Entry 8QH5 (electron microscopy, 3.40 A resolution); this record covers chains A and C of the 4 polymer chains in the assembly.

Chain A:
Molecule: DNA excision repair protein ERCC-8
From: Homo sapiens
UniProt: Q13216 (ERCC8_HUMAN); residue numbers follow UniProt; this construct covers 1-396
Sequence (408 residues; each row starts with the number of its first residue):
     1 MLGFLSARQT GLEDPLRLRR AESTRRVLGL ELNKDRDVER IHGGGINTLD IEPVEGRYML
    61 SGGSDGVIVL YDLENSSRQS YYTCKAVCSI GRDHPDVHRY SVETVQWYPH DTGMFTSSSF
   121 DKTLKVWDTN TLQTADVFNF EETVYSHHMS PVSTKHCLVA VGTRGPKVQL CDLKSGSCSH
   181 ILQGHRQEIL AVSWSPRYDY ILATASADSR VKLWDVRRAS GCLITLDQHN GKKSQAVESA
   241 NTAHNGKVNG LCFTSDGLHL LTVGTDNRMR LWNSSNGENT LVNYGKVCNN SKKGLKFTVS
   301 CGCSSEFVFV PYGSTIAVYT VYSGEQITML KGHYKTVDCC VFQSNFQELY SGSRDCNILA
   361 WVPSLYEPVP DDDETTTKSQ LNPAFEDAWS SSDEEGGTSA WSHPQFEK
Unresolved in the structure: 233-239, 367-408
Sequence notes: expression tag (397-408)
Swiss-Prot annotation at these positions:
  - modified residue (Phosphoserine): Ser-390, Ser-391, Ser-392
  - natural variant: Ala-160 (A160T: In CSA; A160V: In CSA), Trp-194 (W194C: In CSA), Leu-202 (L202S: In CSA), Ala-205 (A205P: In CSA), Asp-266 (D266G: In CSA), Tyr-322 to Gly-396 (deletion: In CSA), Trp-361 (W361C: In UVSS2)
  - mutagenesis: Tyr-334 (Y334A: Defects in transcription-coupled nucleotide excision repair (TC-NER))

Chain C:
Molecule: DET1- and DDB1-associated protein 1
From: Homo sapiens
UniProt: Q9BW61 (DDA1_HUMAN); residues 1-102 here = UniProt positions 1-102
Sequence (152 residues; row label = number of the first residue in the row):
     1 MADFLKGLPV YNKSNFSRFH ADSVCKASNR RPSVYLPTRE YPSEQIIVTE KTNILLRYLH
    61 QQWDKKNAAK KRDQEQVELE GESSAPPRKV ARTDSPDMHE DTDVLFQGPG AWSHPQFEKG
   121 GGSGGGSGGG SWSHPQFEKG ASGEDYKDDD DK
Unresolved in the structure: 1, 22-29, 62-152
Sequence notes: expression tag (103-152)
Swiss-Prot annotation at these positions:
  - modified residue: Ala-2 (N-acetylalanine), Ser-33 (Phosphoserine), Ser-95 (Phosphoserine)

Chain A / chain C interface:
Contacting residue pairs (16):
  Tyr-198(A) with Asn-53(C); Ile-54(C); Leu-55(C), hydrophobic
  Ile-201(A) with Asn-53(C); Leu-55(C), hydrophobic
  Asp-215(A) with Leu-56(C)
  Arg-217(A) with Leu-56(C)
  Arg-218(A) with His-60(C), hydrogen bond
  Leu-223(A) with Leu-55(C), hydrophobic; Leu-56(C), hydrophobic; Leu-59(C)
  Ile-224(A) with Leu-59(C), hydrophobic
  Ser-274(A) with Leu-55(C)
  Ser-275(A) with Ile-54(C); Leu-55(C)
  Asn-276(A) with Tyr-58(C)

Overview:
Chain A and chain C form an interface of 10 and 7 residues respectively; the contacts include 1 hydrogen bond.
The hydrogen-bonded pair is Arg-218(A)/His-60(C). From UniProt: one mutagenesis site on chain A.
Chain A is DNA excision repair protein ERCC-8 and chain C is DET1- and DDB1-associated protein 1, both from
Homo sapiens; the structure, CryoEM structure of UVSSA(VHS)-CSA-DDB1-DDA1, was determined by electron
microscopy.
